PDB entry 8HXA | electron microscopy, 3.04 A resolution | chains E and F of the 12 polymer chains in the assembly

Chain E (and F):
Molecule: NFkB inhibitor
Source organism: Monkeypox virus
Notes: chain F of this document is another copy of the same molecule, construct and numbering; everything in this record applies to it too
Reference sequence: Q3I8Y9 (Q3I8Y9_MONPV); residues 18-220 here = UniProt positions 18-220
Sequence (203 residues; row label = number of the first residue in the row):
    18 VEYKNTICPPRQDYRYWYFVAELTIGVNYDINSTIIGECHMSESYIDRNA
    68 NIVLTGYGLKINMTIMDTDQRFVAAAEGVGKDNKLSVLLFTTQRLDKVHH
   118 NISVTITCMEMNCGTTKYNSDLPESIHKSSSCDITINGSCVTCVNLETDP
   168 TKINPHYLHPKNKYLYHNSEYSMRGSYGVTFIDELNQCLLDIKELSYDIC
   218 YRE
Not modelled in the structure: 18-19
Disulfide bonds: Cys56-Cys217, Cys125-Cys157, Cys160-Cys205
From the paper describing this entry:
  - self-association interface (contacts with another copy of this molecule): Glu55, Ser156

How chain E and chain F interact:
Pairs across the interface (30):
  Tyr20(E) with Gly131(F); Thr132(F); Lys134(F); Gly155(F); Ser156(F), hydrogen bond (side chain-backbone)
  Lys21(E) with Gly131(F); Thr132(F)
  Asn22(E) with Asn129(F); Cys130(F), hydrogen bond (side chain-backbone); Ser156(F)
  Thr23(E) with Cys130(F), hydrogen bond (backbone-backbone); Gly131(F)
  Ile24(E) with Cys130(F)
  Cys25(E) with Met126(F), hydrogen bond (side chain-backbone); Glu127(F); Cys130(F), disulfide
  Arg28(E) with Glu127(F), salt bridge
  Arg32(E) with Glu55(F), salt bridge; Gly75(F); Glu127(F), salt bridge
  Tyr33(E) with Tyr46(F); Asp47(F), hydrogen bond (side chain-backbone); Glu127(F); Met128(F), hydrophobic
  Gln110(E) with Met128(F); Asn129(F)
  Tyr181(E) with Asp47(F); Asn49(F)
  Tyr183(E) with Asp47(F); Met128(F), hydrophobic
Other interface residues (no listed pair), chain F (20 interface residues in all): Ile48, Ile52, Tyr74, Cys125, Thr133
Cross-chain cystine bridges: Cys25(E)-Cys130(F)

Summary:
The interface between chain E and chain F involves 12 residues on one side and 20 on the other, with 1
disulfide bond, 5 hydrogen bonds and 3 salt bridges. Among the polar pairs are Arg28(E)-Glu127(F),
Arg32(E)-Glu55(F) and Arg32(E)-Glu127(F). From the paper: a self-association interface involving Glu55(E) and
Ser156(E).
Both chains are NFkB inhibitor (Monkeypox virus). Entry 8HXA (Cryo-EM structure of MPXV M2 in complex with
human B7.1) was determined by electron microscopy (same publication as 8HXB and 8HXC).
